2C0A - chains A and B of the 3 polymer chains in the assembly; structure by X-ray diffraction, 1.55 A resolution.

== Chain A (and B) ==
Protein: Khg/kdpg aldolase
From: Escherichia coli
Notes: EC 4.1.3.16, 4.1.2.14; chain B of this document is another copy of the same molecule, construct and numbering; everything in this record applies to it too
UniProt: P10177 (ALKH_ECOLI); numbering as in UniProt (aligned over 1-213)
Sequence (214 residues; numbered 0 to 213; the number before each row is that of its first residue; numbering starts at 0):
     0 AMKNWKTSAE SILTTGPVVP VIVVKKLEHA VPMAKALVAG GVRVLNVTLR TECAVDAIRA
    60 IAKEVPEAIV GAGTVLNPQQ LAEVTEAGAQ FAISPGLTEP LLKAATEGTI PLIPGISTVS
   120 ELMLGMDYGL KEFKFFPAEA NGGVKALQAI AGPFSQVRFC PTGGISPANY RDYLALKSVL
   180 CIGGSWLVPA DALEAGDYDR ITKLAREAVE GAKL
Not modelled in the structure: 0 (chain B: fully traced)
Sequence notes: engineered mutation Asn-45 (Glu in P10177)
From the paper describing this entry:
  - mutagenesis - T161A (a factor of 10), T161V (a factor of 104): decreased catalytic activity on KDPG
  - mutagenesis - T161A (a factor of 2), T161V: increased catalytic activity on KDPGal
  - specificity-determining residues: Thr-161
  - catalytic residues: Arg-49, Lys-133 (citing earlier work)

== Chain A / chain B interface ==
Pairs across the interface (25):
  Arg-49(A) with Pro-152(B)
  Thr-73(A) with Pro-152(B)
  Leu-75(A) with Met-122(B); Phe-153(B), hydrophobic
  Pro-94(A) with Val-118(B); Phe-153(B), hydrophobic
  Gly-95(A) with Val-118(B); Ser-119(B); Met-122(B), hydrogen bond (backbone-side chain)
  Leu-96(A) with Ser-119(B), hydrogen bond (backbone-side chain)
  Thr-97(A) with Met-122(B); Leu-123(B); Asp-126(B), hydrogen bond
  Pro-99(A) with Asp-126(B)
  Leu-100(A) with Met-122(B), hydrophobic
  Gly-114(A) with Ser-119(B)
  Ser-116(A) with Thr-117(B)
  Thr-117(A) with Thr-117(B)
  Glu-120(A) with Thr-117(B), hydrogen bond; Ser-119(B)
  Phe-135(A) with Ala-148(B); Pro-152(B), hydrophobic
  Pro-136(A) with Ala-148(B), hydrophobic; Ile-149(B), hydrophobic
  Ala-139(A) with Ala-145(B), hydrophobic
Interface residues without a listed pair, chain A (18 interface residues in all): Val-74, Glu-98
Interface residues without a listed pair, chain B (15 interface residues in all): Glu-98, Glu-120, Met-125, Asn-140

== In short ==
18 residues of chain A face 15 of chain B across their interface, with 4 hydrogen bonds. Polar contacts
include Gly-95(A)/Met-122(B), Leu-96(A)/Ser-119(B) and Thr-97(A)/Asp-126(B). From the paper: catalytic
residues Arg-49(A) and Lys-133(A); T161A and T161V of chain A reduce catalytic activity on KDPG.
Chain A and chain B are both Khg/kdpg aldolase (Escherichia coli); the structure, Mechanism of the Class I
KDPG aldolase, was determined by X-ray diffraction together with 1WAU, 1WBH and 1WA3 from the same study.
